PDB entry 6TUI | electron microscopy, 10.47 A resolution (very low resolution: no residue pairs are listed; an interface is given only as per-side residue counts) | chains A and B of the 52 polymer chains in the assembly

# Chain A (and B)
Molecule: Portal protein Rcc01684
Source organism: Rhodobacter capsulatus SB 1003
Notes: chain B of this document is another copy of the same molecule, construct and numbering; everything in this record applies to it too
UniProtKB: D5ATZ0 (D5ATZ0_RHOCB); residues 1-396 here = UniProt positions 1-396
Sequence (396 residues; each row starts with the number of its first residue):
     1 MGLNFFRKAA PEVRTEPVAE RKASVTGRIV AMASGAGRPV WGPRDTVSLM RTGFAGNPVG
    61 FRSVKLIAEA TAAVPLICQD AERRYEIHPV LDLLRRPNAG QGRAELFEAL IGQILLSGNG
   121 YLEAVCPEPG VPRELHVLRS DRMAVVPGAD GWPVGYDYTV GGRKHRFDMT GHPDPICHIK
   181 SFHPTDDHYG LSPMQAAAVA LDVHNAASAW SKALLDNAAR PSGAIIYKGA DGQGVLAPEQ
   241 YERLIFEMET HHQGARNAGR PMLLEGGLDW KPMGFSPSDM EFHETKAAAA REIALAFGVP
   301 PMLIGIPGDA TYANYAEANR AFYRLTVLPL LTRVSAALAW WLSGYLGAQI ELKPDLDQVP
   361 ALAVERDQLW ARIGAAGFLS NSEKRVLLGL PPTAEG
Disordered / not traced: 1-23, 394-396 (chain B: 1-23, 86-89, 394-396)

# Chain A / chain B interface
At this resolution (10 A) residue pairs are not listed: 95 residues of chain A and 83 of chain B lie at the interface.

# Overview
The interface between chain A and chain B involves 95 residues on one side and 83 on the other.
Chain A and chain B are both Portal protein Rcc01684 (Rhodobacter capsulatus SB 1003); the structure, Virion
of empty GTA particle, was determined by electron microscopy together with 6TB9, 6TBA, 6TE8, 6TE9, 6TEB, 6TEH
and 3 further entries from the same study.
